PDB entry 6CGZ | X-ray diffraction, 1.80 A resolution | chains A and B

# Chain A (and B)
Molecule: Beta-lactamase
Source organism: Alicyclobacillus acidoterrestris (strain ATCC 49025 / DSM 3922 / CIP 106132 / NCIMB 13137 / GD3B)
Notes: chain B of this document is another copy of the same molecule, construct and numbering; everything in this record applies to it too
Reference sequence: T0BMH6 (T0BMH6_ALIAG); residues 2-283 here correspond to UniProt positions 1-282 (UniProt number = residue number - 1)
Chain sequence (282 residues; row label = number of the first residue in the row):
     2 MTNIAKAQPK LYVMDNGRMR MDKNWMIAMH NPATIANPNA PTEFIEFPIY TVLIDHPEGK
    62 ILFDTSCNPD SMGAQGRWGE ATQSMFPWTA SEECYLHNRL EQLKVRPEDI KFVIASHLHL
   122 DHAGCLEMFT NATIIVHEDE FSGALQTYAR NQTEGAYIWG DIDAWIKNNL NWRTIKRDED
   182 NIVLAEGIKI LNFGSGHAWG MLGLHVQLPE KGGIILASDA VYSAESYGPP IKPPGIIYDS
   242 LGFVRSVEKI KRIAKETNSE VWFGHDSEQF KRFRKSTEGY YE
Not modelled in the structure: 2-8
Bound ions: Co2+ site 1: His118, His120, His198, Asp220 (together with N-hexanoyl-L-homoserine lactone); Co2+ site 2: Asp122, His123, Asp220, His266 (together with N-hexanoyl-L-homoserine lactone)
Ligand contacts: N-hexanoyl-L-homoserine lactone (HL6; N-[(3S)-2-oxotetrahydrofuran-3-yl]hexanamide): Met20, Met22, Trp26, Phe48, Phe87, His118, His120, Leu121, Asp122, His123, Ala157, His198, Asp220, Tyr223, His266
Reported in the primary citation:
  - binding site for N-hexanoyl-L-homoserine lactone: Met20, Met22, Trp26, Phe87, Leu121, Ala157, Tyr223
  - conformationally variable residues (side-chain flip): Ile237
  - catalytic residues: Tyr223 (by similarity / conservation)

# How chain A and chain B interact
Residue-residue contacts - 61 pairs, chain A then chain B:
  Arg21(A) - Ile36(B)
  Asp23(A) - Met30(B)
  Asp23(A) - Pro33(B)
  Asp23(A) - Ala34(B)  hydrogen bond (side chain-backbone)
  Asn25(A) - Met30(B)
  Trp26(A) - Met30(B)
  Trp26(A) - Pro33(B)  hydrophobic
  Ala29(A) - Gly236(B)
  Ala29(A) - Ile237(B)  hydrophobic
  Met30(A) - Asp23(B)
  Met30(A) - Asn25(B)
  Met30(A) - Trp26(B)
  Met30(A) - Ile237(B)  hydrophobic
  Pro33(A) - Asp23(B)
  Pro33(A) - Trp26(B)  hydrophobic
  Pro33(A) - Met86(B)  hydrophobic
  Ala34(A) - Asp23(B)  hydrogen bond (backbone-side chain)
  Ala34(A) - Thr43(B)
  Ala34(A) - Phe45(B)
  Ala34(A) - Met86(B)
  Thr35(A) - Phe45(B)
  Thr35(A) - Ser85(B)
  Thr35(A) - Met86(B)
  Ile36(A) - Phe45(B)
  Ile36(A) - Gln84(B)
  Ile36(A) - Ser85(B)  hydrogen bond (backbone-backbone)
  Ile36(A) - Pro88(B)  hydrophobic
  Pro39(A) - Thr43(B)
  Pro39(A) - Glu44(B)
  Pro39(A) - Phe45(B)  hydrogen bond (backbone-backbone)
  Asn40(A) - Thr43(B)
  Ala41(A) - Thr43(B)  hydrogen bond (backbone-backbone)
  Pro42(A) - Asn40(B)
  Pro42(A) - Ala41(B)
  Thr43(A) - Ala34(B)
  Thr43(A) - Asn40(B)
  Thr43(A) - Ala41(B)  hydrogen bond (backbone-backbone)
  Glu44(A) - Pro39(B)
  Phe45(A) - Ala34(B)  hydrophobic
  Phe45(A) - Thr35(B)
  Phe45(A) - Ile36(B)
  Phe45(A) - Pro39(B)  hydrogen bond (backbone-backbone)
  Ser85(A) - Thr35(B)
  Ser85(A) - Ile36(B)  hydrogen bond (backbone-backbone)
  Met86(A) - Pro33(B)  hydrophobic
  Met86(A) - Ala34(B)
  Gly236(A) - Ala29(B)
  Gly236(A) - Gly236(B)
  Ile237(A) - Ala29(B)  hydrophobic
  Ile237(A) - Met30(B)  hydrophobic
  Ile238(A) - Ser241(B)  hydrogen bond (backbone-side chain)
  Tyr239(A) - Ser241(B)  hydrogen bond (backbone-side chain)
  Tyr239(A) - Leu242(B)
  Asp240(A) - Ser241(B)
  Asp240(A) - Leu242(B)
  Ser241(A) - Ile238(B)
  Ser241(A) - Tyr239(B)  hydrogen bond (side chain-backbone)
  Ser241(A) - Asp240(B)
  Ser241(A) - Ser241(B)  hydrogen bond (side chain-backbone)
  Leu242(A) - Tyr239(B)
  Leu242(A) - Asp240(B)
Also at the interface, not in a pair above, chain A (28 interface residues in all): Asn32, Pro88
Also at the interface, not in a pair above, chain B (29 interface residues in all): Arg21, Asn32, Pro42

# Summary
28 residues of chain A and 29 residues of chain B are in contact; the contacts include 12 hydrogen bonds.
Polar contacts include Asp23(A)-Ala34(B), Ile238(A)-Ser241(B) and Tyr239(A)-Ser241(B). Bound to chain A:
N-hexanoyl-L-homoserine lactone. From the paper: the catalytic residue Tyr223(A); a binding site for
N-hexanoyl-L-homoserine lactone at Met20(A), Met22(A) and Trp26(A) among others.
Chain A and chain B are both Beta-lactamase (Alicyclobacillus acidoterrestris (strain ATCC 49025 / DSM 3922 /
CIP 106132 / NCIMB 13137 / GD3B)); the structure, Structure of the Quorum Quenching lactonase from
Alicyclobacillus acidoterrestris bound to C6-AHL, was determined by X-ray diffraction together with 6CGY and
6CH0 from the same study.
